9DN4 - chains D and F of the 3 polymer chains in the assembly; structure by X-ray diffraction, 1.90 A resolution.

== Chain D ==
Name: Fab BL3-6S97N heavy chain
From: Mus musculus
Notes: antibody fragment or engineered binder
Sequence (250 residues; row label = number of the first residue in the row):
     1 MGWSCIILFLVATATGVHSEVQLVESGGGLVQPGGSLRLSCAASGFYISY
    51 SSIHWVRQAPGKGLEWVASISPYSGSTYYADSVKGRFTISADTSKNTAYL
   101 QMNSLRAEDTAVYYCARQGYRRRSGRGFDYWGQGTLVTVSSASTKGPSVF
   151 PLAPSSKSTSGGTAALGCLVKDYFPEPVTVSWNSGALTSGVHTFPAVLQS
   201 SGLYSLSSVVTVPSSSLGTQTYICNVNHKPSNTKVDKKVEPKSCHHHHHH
Disordered / not traced: 1-19, 157-161, 242-250
Disulfide bonds: Cys-41/Cys-115, Cys-168/Cys-224

== Chain F ==
Molecule: 20-nt RNA strand
Sequence (20 nucleotides; row label = number of the first residue in the row):
     1 CUCGUCUGAAACACGGAGAG

== Chain D / chain F interface ==
Pairs across the interface (20; chain D residue first):
  Tyr-50(D) with A9(F), stacking on the base
  His-54(D) with A11(F), base contact
  Ser-71(D) with C12(F), base contact
  Pro-72(D) with A10(F), sugar contact; A11(F), phosphate contact; C12(F), hydrogen bond to the base
  Tyr-73(D) with A9(F), hydrogen bond to the sugar; A10(F), stacking on the base; A13(F), base contact
  Ser-74(D) with C12(F), hydrogen bond to the base
  Ser-76(D) with C12(F), hydrogen bond to the base
  Tyr-78(D) with C12(F), sugar contact
  Gln-118(D) with A11(F), hydrogen bond to the base
  Gly-119(D) with A10(F), phosphate contact
  Tyr-120(D) with A9(F), hydrogen bond to the base; A10(F), phosphate contact
  Arg-121(D) with U7(F), salt bridge to the phosphate; G8(F), salt bridge to the phosphate; A10(F), hydrogen bond to the sugar
  Arg-126(D) with A11(F), hydrogen bond to the sugar
Other interface residues (no listed pair), chain D (15 interface residues in all): Ser-52, Arg-122

== Overview ==
The interface between chain D and chain F involves 15 residues on one side and 7 on the other, with 8 hydrogen
bonds, 2 salt bridges and 2 aromatic stacking contacts. Polar contacts include Pro-72(D)/C12(F),
Ser-74(D)/C12(F) and Ser-76(D)/C12(F).
Here chain D is Fab BL3-6S97N heavy chain (Mus musculus) and chain F is a 20-nt RNA strand. Entry 9DN4
(Crystal structure of a SARS-CoV-2 20-mer RNA in complex with FAB BL3-6S97N) was determined by X-ray
diffraction.
